Entry 6XZY (X-ray diffraction, 1.66 A resolution); this record covers chain A.

[Chain A]
Name: Carbonic anhydrase 1
Organism: Homo sapiens
Notes: EC 4.2.1.1
UniProt: P00915 (CAH1_HUMAN); residues 0-260 here correspond to UniProt positions 1-261 (UniProt number = residue number + 1)
Amino-acid sequence (261 residues; row label = number of the first residue in the row; numbering starts at 0):
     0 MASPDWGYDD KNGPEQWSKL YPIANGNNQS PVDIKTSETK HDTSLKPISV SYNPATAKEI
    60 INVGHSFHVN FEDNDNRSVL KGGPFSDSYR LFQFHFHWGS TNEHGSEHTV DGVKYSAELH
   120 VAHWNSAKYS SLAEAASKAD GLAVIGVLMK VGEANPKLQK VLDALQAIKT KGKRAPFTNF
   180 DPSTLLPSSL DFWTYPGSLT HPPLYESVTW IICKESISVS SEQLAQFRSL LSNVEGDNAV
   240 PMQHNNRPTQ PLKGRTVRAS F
Disordered / not traced: 0-3
Curated features (UniProtKB/Swiss-Prot):
  - active site: H64 (Proton donor/acceptor)
  - binding site (Zn(2+)): H64, H67, H94, H96, H119, H200
  - binding site (substrate): T199, H200
  - modified residue: A1 (N-acetylalanine)
Metal / ion sites: Zn2+: H94, H96, H119 (together with O5N)
Ligand contacts: O5N: H67, F91, Q92, H94, H96, E106, H119, A121, L131, A135, V143, S197, L198, T199, H200, P202, Y204, W209
From the paper describing this entry:
  - Zn2+ coordination: H94
  - binding site for the ligand O5N: T199

[Overview]
Bound to chain A: O5N. The Zn2+ site is built by H94, H96 and H119. From UniProt: active-site residue H64, 6
Zn2+-binding residues and substrate-binding residues T199 and H200. From the paper: a binding site for the
ligand O5N at T199; Zn2+ coordination by H94.
Chain A is Carbonic anhydrase 1 (Homo sapiens); the structure, crystal structure of human carbonic anhydrase I
in complex with 4-(3-(2-((2-fluorobenzyl)amino)ethyl)ureido) benzenesulfonamide, was determined by X-ray
diffraction (same publication as 6XZE, 6XZO, 6XZS, 6XZX and 6Y00).
